2Y6V - chains A and B; structure by X-ray diffraction, 2.83 A resolution.

# Chain A (and B)
Protein: Peroxisomal membrane protein LPX1
Organism: Saccharomyces cerevisiae
Notes: EC 3.1.1.-; chain B of this document is another copy of the same molecule, construct and numbering; everything in this record applies to it too
Reference sequence: Q12405 (LPX1_YEAST); numbering as in UniProt (aligned over 1-387)
Amino-acid sequence (398 residues; numbered 1 to 398; the number before each row is that of its first residue):
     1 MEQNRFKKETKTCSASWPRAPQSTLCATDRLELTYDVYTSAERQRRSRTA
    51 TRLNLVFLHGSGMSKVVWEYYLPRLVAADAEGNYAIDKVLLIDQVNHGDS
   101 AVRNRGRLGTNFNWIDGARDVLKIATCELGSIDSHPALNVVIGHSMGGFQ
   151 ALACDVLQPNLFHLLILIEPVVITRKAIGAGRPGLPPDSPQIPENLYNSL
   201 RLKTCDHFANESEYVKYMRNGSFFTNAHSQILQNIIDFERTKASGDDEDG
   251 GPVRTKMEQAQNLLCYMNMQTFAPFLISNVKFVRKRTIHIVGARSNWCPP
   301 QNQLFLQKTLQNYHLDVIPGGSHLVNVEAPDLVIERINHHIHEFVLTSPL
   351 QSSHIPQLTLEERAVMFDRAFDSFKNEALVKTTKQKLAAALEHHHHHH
Unresolved in the structure: 1-2, 42-44, 80-83, 180-185, 243-250, 354-355, 382-398 (chain B: 1-2, 44, 179-185, 243-250, 382-398)
Sequence notes: expression tag (388-398)
Modified / non-standard residues: Cys-13 (s,s-(2-hydroxyethyl)thiocysteine; CME); Cys-26, Cys-127, Cys-205, Cys-298 (s-hydroxycysteine; CSO)
UniProt features mapped onto this chain:
  - region: Gln-385 to Leu-387 (Peroxisomal targeting signal type 1)

# How chain A and chain B interact
Contacting residue pairs - 116 pairs, chain A then chain B:
  Trp-17(A) / Thr-126(B)  hydrogen bond (backbone-side chain)
  Trp-17(A) / Leu-129(B)
  Trp-17(A) / Gly-130(B)
  Trp-17(A) / Gln-158(B)
  Pro-18(A) / Thr-126(B)
  Pro-18(A) / Gln-158(B)  hydrogen bond (backbone-side chain)
  Pro-18(A) / Asn-160(B)
  Pro-18(A) / Leu-161(B)
  Arg-19(A) / Asn-160(B)  hydrogen bond (backbone-side chain)
  Ala-20(A) / Asn-160(B)
  Leu-25(A) / Arg-363(B)
  Leu-25(A) / Phe-367(B)  hydrophobic
  Cys-26(A) / Pro-356(B)
  Cys-26(A) / Leu-358(B)
  Thr-28(A) / Ile-132(B)
  Thr-28(A) / Pro-356(B)
  Asp-29(A) / Arg-363(B)  salt bridge
  Arg-30(A) / Gly-130(B)  hydrogen bond (side chain-backbone)
  Gly-106(A) / Arg-363(B)  hydrogen bond (backbone-side chain)
  Leu-108(A) / Phe-367(B)
  Gly-109(A) / Phe-367(B)
  Thr-110(A) / Ala-370(B)
  Thr-110(A) / Phe-371(B)
  Arg-119(A) / Leu-157(B)  hydrogen bond (side chain-backbone)
  Arg-119(A) / Gln-158(B)
  Arg-119(A) / Pro-159(B)
  Thr-126(A) / Trp-17(B)  hydrogen bond (side chain-backbone)
  Thr-126(A) / Pro-18(B)
  Leu-129(A) / Trp-17(B)
  Gly-130(A) / Trp-17(B)
  Gly-130(A) / Arg-30(B)  hydrogen bond (backbone-side chain)
  Ile-132(A) / Thr-28(B)
  His-135(A) / Ala-27(B)
  Val-156(A) / Phe-275(B)
  Leu-157(A) / Arg-119(B)  hydrogen bond (backbone-side chain)
  Leu-157(A) / Leu-157(B)  hydrophobic
  Gln-158(A) / Pro-18(B)  hydrogen bond (side chain-backbone)
  Gln-158(A) / Arg-119(B)
  Pro-159(A) / Arg-119(B)
  Asn-160(A) / Pro-18(B)
  Asn-160(A) / Arg-19(B)
  Asn-160(A) / Ala-20(B)
  Leu-161(A) / Pro-18(B)
  Gly-179(A) / Val-380(B)
  Asp-188(A) / Arg-284(B)  salt bridge
  Pro-190(A) / Phe-374(B)  hydrophobic
  Pro-190(A) / Ala-378(B)
  Gln-191(A) / Glu-377(B)
  Gln-191(A) / Ala-378(B)
  Gln-191(A) / Val-380(B)
  Ile-192(A) / Ala-378(B)  hydrogen bond (backbone-backbone)
  Ile-192(A) / Leu-379(B)
  Ile-192(A) / Val-380(B)  hydrogen bond (backbone-backbone)
  Pro-193(A) / Val-380(B)
  Glu-194(A) / Leu-379(B)
  Glu-194(A) / Val-380(B)  hydrogen bond (backbone-backbone)
  Glu-194(A) / Lys-381(B)
  Tyr-197(A) / Phe-371(B)
  Tyr-197(A) / Lys-375(B)
  Tyr-197(A) / Leu-379(B)  hydrophobic
  Ala-260(A) / Phe-367(B)  hydrophobic
  Ala-260(A) / Phe-371(B)
  Gln-261(A) / Phe-367(B)
  Leu-264(A) / Phe-371(B)  hydrophobic
  Leu-264(A) / Phe-374(B)  hydrophobic
  Met-267(A) / Phe-374(B)  hydrophobic
  Met-267(A) / Lys-375(B)
  Met-267(A) / Ala-378(B)  hydrophobic
  Pro-274(A) / Phe-282(B)
  Phe-275(A) / Val-156(B)
  Phe-275(A) / Asn-279(B)
  Phe-275(A) / Phe-282(B)  hydrophobic
  Ser-278(A) / Lys-281(B)  hydrogen bond
  Ser-278(A) / Phe-282(B)
  Asn-279(A) / Phe-275(B)
  Asn-279(A) / Asn-279(B)  hydrogen bond
  Lys-281(A) / Ser-278(B)  hydrogen bond
  Phe-282(A) / Pro-274(B)
  Phe-282(A) / Phe-275(B)  hydrophobic
  Phe-282(A) / Ser-278(B)
  Arg-284(A) / Asp-188(B)  salt bridge
  Pro-356(A) / Cys-26(B)
  Pro-356(A) / Thr-28(B)
  Leu-358(A) / Cys-26(B)
  Arg-363(A) / Leu-25(B)
  Arg-363(A) / Asp-29(B)  salt bridge
  Arg-363(A) / Gly-106(B)  hydrogen bond (side chain-backbone)
  Phe-367(A) / Leu-25(B)  hydrophobic
  Phe-367(A) / Leu-108(B)
  Phe-367(A) / Gly-109(B)
  Phe-367(A) / Ala-260(B)  hydrophobic
  Phe-367(A) / Gln-261(B)
  Ala-370(A) / Thr-110(B)
  Phe-371(A) / Thr-110(B)
  Phe-371(A) / Tyr-197(B)
  Phe-371(A) / Ala-260(B)
  Phe-371(A) / Leu-264(B)  hydrophobic
  Phe-374(A) / Pro-190(B)  hydrophobic
  Phe-374(A) / Leu-264(B)  hydrophobic
  Phe-374(A) / Met-267(B)  hydrophobic
  Phe-374(A) / Asn-268(B)
  Lys-375(A) / Tyr-197(B)
  Lys-375(A) / Met-267(B)
  Glu-377(A) / Gln-191(B)
  Ala-378(A) / Pro-190(B)
  Ala-378(A) / Gln-191(B)
  Ala-378(A) / Ile-192(B)  hydrogen bond (backbone-backbone)
  Ala-378(A) / Met-267(B)  hydrophobic
  Leu-379(A) / Ile-192(B)
  Leu-379(A) / Glu-194(B)
  Leu-379(A) / Tyr-197(B)  hydrophobic
  Val-380(A) / Gln-191(B)
  Val-380(A) / Ile-192(B)  hydrogen bond (backbone-backbone)
  Val-380(A) / Pro-193(B)
  Val-380(A) / Glu-194(B)  hydrogen bond (backbone-backbone)
  Lys-381(A) / Glu-194(B)
Also at the interface, not in a pair above, chain A (70 interface residues in all): Pro-21, Ala-27, Arg-105, Arg-107, Asp-116, Ser-131, Ala-177, Arg-201, Glu-258, Leu-263, Asn-268, Leu-360, Met-366
Also at the interface, not in a pair above, chain B (70 interface residues in all): Pro-21, Arg-105, Arg-107, Asp-116, Ser-131, His-135, Ala-177, Arg-201, Glu-258, Leu-263, Ile-355, Leu-360, Met-366

# Overview
Chain A and chain B each contribute 70 residues to their interface; the contacts include 20 hydrogen bonds and
4 salt bridges. Polar contacts include Asp-29(A)/Arg-363(B), Asp-188(A)/Arg-284(B) and Trp-17(A)/Thr-126(B).
Both chains are Peroxisomal membrane protein LPX1 (Saccharomyces cerevisiae). Entry 2Y6V (Peroxisomal
alpha-beta-hydrolase Lpx1 (Yor084w) from Saccharomyces cerevisiae (crystal form I)) was determined by X-ray
diffraction, deposited together with 2Y6U.
